PDB entry 3IPM | X-ray diffraction, 4.00 A resolution | chains B and H of the 21 polymer chains in the assembly

Chain B:
Protein: Proteasome subunit alpha
Organism: Thermoplasma acidophilum
Notes: EC 3.4.25.1
UniProtKB: P25156 (PSA_THEAC); numbering as in UniProt (aligned over 1-233)
Chain sequence (233 residues; each row starts with the number of its first residue):
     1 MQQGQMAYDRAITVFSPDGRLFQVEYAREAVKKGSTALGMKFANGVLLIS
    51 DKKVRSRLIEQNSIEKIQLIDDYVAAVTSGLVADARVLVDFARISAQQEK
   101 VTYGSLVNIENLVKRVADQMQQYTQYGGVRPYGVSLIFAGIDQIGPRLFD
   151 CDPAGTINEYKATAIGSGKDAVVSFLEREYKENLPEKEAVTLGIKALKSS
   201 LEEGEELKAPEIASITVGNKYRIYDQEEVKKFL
Unresolved in the structure: 1-6

Chain H:
Protein: Proteasome subunit beta
Organism: Thermoplasma acidophilum
Notes: EC 3.4.25.1
UniProtKB: P28061 (PSB_THEAC); residues -7 to 203 here correspond to UniProt positions 1-211 (UniProt number = residue number + 8)
Chain sequence (217 residues; numbered -7 to 209; the number before each row is that of its first residue; numbers below 1 keep their minus sign (Met-7 is residue -7)):
    -7 MNQTLETGTTTVGITLKDAVIMATERRVTMENFIMHKNGKKLFQIDTYTG
    43 MTIAGLVGDAQVLVRYMKAELELYRLQRRVNMPIEAVATLLSNMLNQVKY
    93 MPYMVQLLVGGIDTAPHVFSIDAAGGSVEDIYASTGSGSPFVYGVLESQY
   143 SEKMTVDEGVDLVIRAISAAKQRDSASGGMIDVAVITRKDGYVQLPTDQI
   193 ESRIRKLGLILHHHHHH
Unresolved in the structure: -7 to 0, 204-209
Construct notes: expression tag (204-209)
Swiss-Prot annotation at these positions:
  - active site: Thr1 (Nucleophile)

Interface between chain B and chain H:
Pairs across the interface - 16 pairs, chain B then chain H:
  Asn62(B) with Arg71(H), hydrogen bond (backbone-side chain)
  Glu65(B) with Arg71(H), salt bridge
  Leu69(B) with Leu68(H)
  Ile70(B) with Leu68(H)
  Asp71(B) with Glu64(H); Leu68(H)
  Asp72(B) with Arg67(H), salt bridge
  Asp90(B) with Gln69(H)
  Arg93(B) with Leu65(H); Leu68(H); Gln69(H)
  Gln97(B) with Ala61(H); Glu64(H), hydrogen bond
  Lys100(B) with Glu64(H)
  Val101(B) with Arg57(H), hydrogen bond (backbone-side chain); Tyr58(H)
Interface residues without a listed pair, chain B (15 interface residues in all): Ser63, Gln68, Ile94, Gly104

Overview:
15 residues of chain B face 9 of chain H across their interface; the contacts include 3 hydrogen bonds and 2
salt bridges. Polar pairs include Glu65(B)-Arg71(H), Asp72(B)-Arg67(H) and Asn62(B)-Arg71(H). From UniProt:
active-site residue Thr1(H) on chain H.
Here chain B is Proteasome subunit alpha and chain H is Proteasome subunit beta, both from Thermoplasma
acidophilum. Entry 3IPM (Crystal Structure of Archaeal 20S Proteasome in Complex with the C-terminus of PAN)
was determined by X-ray diffraction.
